Entry 2APC (X-ray diffraction, 1.50 A resolution); this record covers chain A.

# Chain A
Name: Alpha-1,3-mannosyl-glycoprotein 2-beta-N-acetylglucosaminyltransferase
Organism: Oryctolagus cuniculus
Notes: EC 2.4.1.101
UniProtKB: P27115 (MGAT1_RABIT); residues 106-447 here = UniProt positions 106-447
Amino-acid sequence (342 residues; row label = number of the first residue in the row):
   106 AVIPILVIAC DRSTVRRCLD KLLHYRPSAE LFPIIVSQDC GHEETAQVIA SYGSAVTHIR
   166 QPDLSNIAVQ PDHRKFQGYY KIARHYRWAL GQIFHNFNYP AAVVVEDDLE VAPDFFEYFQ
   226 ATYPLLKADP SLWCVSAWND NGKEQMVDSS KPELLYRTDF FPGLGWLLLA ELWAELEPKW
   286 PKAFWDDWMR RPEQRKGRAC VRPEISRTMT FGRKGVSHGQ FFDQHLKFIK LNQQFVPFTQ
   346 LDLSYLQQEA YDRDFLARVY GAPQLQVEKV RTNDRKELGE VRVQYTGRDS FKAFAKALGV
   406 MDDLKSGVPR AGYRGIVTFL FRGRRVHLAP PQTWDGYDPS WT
Disulfide bonds: Cys115-Cys145, Cys239-Cys305
Bound ions: Mn2+: Asp213 (together with UDM)
Small-molecule neighbours: UDM (uridine-diphosphate-methylene-N-acetyl-glucosamine): Ile113, Ala114, Cys115, Arg117, Asp144, Cys145, Tyr184, Lys186, Ile187, His190, Tyr191, Glu211, Asp212, Asp213, Leu269, Phe289, Trp290, Asp291, Gly320, Val321, Ser322, Leu331
Curated features (UniProtKB/Swiss-Prot):
  - active site: Asp291 (Proton acceptor)
  - binding site (substrate): Arg117, Asp144, His190, Asp212, Ser322
  - binding site (Mn(2+)): Asp213

# Summary
Ligands of chain A: compound UDM. From UniProt: active-site residue Asp291, 5 substrate-binding residues and
Mn2+-binding residue Asp213.
Chain A is Alpha-1,3-mannosyl-glycoprotein 2-beta-N-acetylglucosaminyltransferase (Oryctolagus cuniculus); the
structure, Crystal Structure of N-Acetylglucosaminyltransferase I in Complex with UDP-GlcNAc phosphonate, was
determined by X-ray diffraction together with 2AM3, 2AM4 and 2AM5 from the same study.
